7DVV - chains A and B of the 4 polymer chains in the assembly; structure by X-ray diffraction, 2.49 A resolution.

[Chain A (and B)]
Protein: HTH marR-type domain-containing protein
Organism: Streptococcus agalactiae serotype III (strain NEM316)
Notes: fragment: heme sensor protein; chain B of this document is another copy of the same molecule, construct and numbering; everything in this record applies to it too
Reference sequence: Q8E4J9 (Q8E4J9_STRA3); residue numbers follow UniProt; this construct covers 1-146
Sequence (153 residues; numbered 1 to 153; the number before each row is that of its first residue):
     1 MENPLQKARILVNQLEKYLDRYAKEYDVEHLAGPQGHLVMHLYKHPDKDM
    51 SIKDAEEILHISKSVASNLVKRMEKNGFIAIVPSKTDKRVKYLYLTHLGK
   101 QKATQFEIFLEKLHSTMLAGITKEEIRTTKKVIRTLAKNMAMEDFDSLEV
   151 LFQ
Unresolved in the structure: 1-2, 142-153 (chain B: 1, 142-153)
Construct notes: expression tag (147-153)
What the authors report for this chain:
  - binding site for the 28-nt DNA strand: Lys53, Ser62, Lys63, Ser64, Ser67, Arg72, Arg89
  - mutagenesis - R89A: abolished binding to the 28-nt DNA strand
  - mutagenesis - K53A, S62A, K63A, S67A, K75A, H114A (Kd 25 nM): unchanged binding to the 28-nt DNA strand
  - mutagenesis - R72A: decreased binding to the 28-nt DNA strand

[How chain A and chain B interact]
Residue-residue contacts (44):
  Asn3(A) with Leu110(B)
  Pro4(A) with His114(B)
  Leu5(A) with Met117(B), hydrophobic
  Gln6(A) with Gly33(B); His37(B)
  Arg9(A) with Glu16(B), salt bridge; Pro34(B)
  Ile10(A) with Leu59(B); His60(B)
  Leu11(A) with Ile133(B), hydrophobic
  Val12(A) with Val12(B), hydrophobic
  Glu16(A) with Arg9(B)
  Tyr18(A) with Met140(B), hydrophobic
  Leu19(A) with Leu5(B), hydrophobic
  Gly33(A) with Gln6(B); Arg9(B)
  His37(A) with Gln6(B)
  Leu59(A) with Ile10(B)
  His60(A) with Ile10(B)
  Leu110(A) with Leu5(B), hydrophobic
  Leu113(A) with Leu5(B), hydrophobic
  Thr116(A) with Asn139(B)
  Met117(A) with Leu136(B); Asn139(B), hydrogen bond (backbone-side chain); Met140(B), hydrophobic
  Leu118(A) with Leu136(B), hydrophobic
  Ala119(A) with Asn139(B)
  Ile121(A) with Thr135(B)
  Glu125(A) with Val132(B)
  Thr129(A) with Thr129(B); Val132(B)
  Lys130(A) with Glu2(B), salt bridge
  Val132(A) with Ile121(B), hydrophobic; Glu125(B); Thr129(B)
  Ile133(A) with Leu11(B), hydrophobic
  Thr135(A) with Ile121(B)
  Leu136(A) with Met117(B)
  Asn139(A) with Thr116(B); Met117(B), hydrogen bond (side chain-backbone); Ala119(B), hydrogen bond (side chain-backbone)
  Met140(A) with Gln14(B); Tyr18(B), hydrophobic; Met117(B), hydrophobic
Other interface residues (no listed pair), chain A (38 interface residues in all): Lys7, Ala32, Pro34, Ile58, Phe109, His114, Ala137
Other interface residues (no listed pair), chain B (36 interface residues in all): Pro4, Leu19, Phe106, Leu113, Leu118, Lys130, Ala137

[Summary]
Chain A and chain B form an interface of 38 and 36 residues respectively; the contacts include 3 hydrogen
bonds and 2 salt bridges. Polar contacts include Arg9(A)-Glu16(B), Lys130(A)-Glu2(B) and Met117(A)-Asn139(B).
From the paper: a binding site for the 28-nt DNA strand at Lys53(A), Ser62(A) and Lys63(A) among others; R89A
of chain A abolishes binding to the 28-nt DNA strand; 8 substitutions were tested in all.
Both chains are HTH marR-type domain-containing protein (Streptococcus agalactiae serotype III (strain
NEM316)). Entry 7DVV (Heme sensor protein PefR from Streptococcus agalactiae bound to operator DNA (28-mer))
was determined by X-ray diffraction, deposited together with 7DVR, 7DVS, 7DVT and 7DVU.
